PDB entry 5X8T | electron microscopy, 3.30 A resolution | chains D and A of the 32 polymer chains in the assembly

Chain D:
Protein: protein L3
From: Spinacia oleracea
UniProt: A0A0K9QEC7 (A0A0K9QEC7_SPIOL); residues 85-305 here = UniProt positions 85-305
Sequence (221 residues; row label = number of the first residue in the row):
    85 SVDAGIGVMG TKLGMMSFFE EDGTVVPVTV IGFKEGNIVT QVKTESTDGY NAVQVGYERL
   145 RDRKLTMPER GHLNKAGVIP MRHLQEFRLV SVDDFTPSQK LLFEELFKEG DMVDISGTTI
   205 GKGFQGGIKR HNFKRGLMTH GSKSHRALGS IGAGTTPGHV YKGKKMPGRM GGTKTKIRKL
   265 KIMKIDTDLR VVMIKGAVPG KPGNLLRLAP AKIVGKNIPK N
Unresolved in the structure: 85, 298-305

Chain A:
Molecule: 23S rRNA
From: Spinacia oleracea
Sequence (2810 nucleotides; numbered 1 to 2810; the number before each row is that of its first residue):
     1 UUCAAACGAG GAAAGGCUUA CGGUGGAUAC CUAGGCACCC AGAGACGAGG AAGGGCGUAU
    61 UAAUCGACGA AAUGCUUCGG GGAGUUGAAA AUAAGCAGAG AUCCGGAGAU UCCCGAAUAG
   121 GUCAACCUUU CGAACUUCUG CUGAAUCCAU GGGCAGGCAA GAGACAACCU GGCGAACUGA
   181 AACAUCUUAG UAGCCAGAGG AAAAGAAAGC AAAAGCGAUU CCCGUAGUAG CGGCGAGCGA
   241 AAUGGGAGCA GCCUAAACCG UGAAAACGGG GUUGUGGGAG AGCAAUACAA GCGUCGUGCU
   301 GCUAGGCGAA UCAGUGGAGU GCGGAACCCU AGAUGGUGAA AGUCCAGUAG CCGAAAGCAU
   361 CACUAGCUUA UGCUCUGACC CGAGUAGCAU GGGGCACGUG GAAUCCCGUG UGAAUCAGCA
   421 AGGACCACCU UGCAAGGCUA AAUACUCCUG GGUGACCGAU AGCGAAGUAG UACCGUGAGG
   481 GAAGGGUGAA AAGAACCCCC AUCGGGGAGU GAAAUAGAAC AUGAAACCGU AAGCUCUCAA
   541 GCAGUGGGAG GGGGACCAGA CCCUGACCGC GUGCCUGUUG AAGAAUGAGC CGGCGACUCA
   601 UAGGCAGUGG CUUGGUUAAG GGAACCCACC GGAGCCGUAG CGAAAGCGAG UCUUCAUAGG
   661 GCAAUUGUCA CUGCUUAUGG ACCCGAACCU GGGUGAUCUA UCCAUGACCA GGAUGAAGCU
   721 UGGGUGAAAC UAAGUGGAGG UCCGAACCGA CUGAUGUUGA AGAAUCAGCG GAUGAGUUGU
   781 GGUUAGGGGU GAAAUGCCAC UCGAACCCAG AGCUAGCUGG UUCUCCCCGA AAUGCGUUGA
   841 GGCGCAGCAG UUGACUGGAC AUCUAGGGGU AAAGCACUGU UUCGGUGCGG GCCGCGAGAG
   901 CGGUACCAAA UCGAGGCAAA CUCUGAAUAC UAGAUAUGAC CUCCAAAUAA CAGGGGUCAA
   961 GGUCGGCCAG UGAGACGAUG GGGGAUAAGC UUCAUCGUCG AGAGGGAAAC AGCCCGGAUC
  1021 ACCAGCUAAG GCCCCUAAAU GACCGCUCAG UGAUAAAGGA GGUAGGGGUG CAGAGACAGC
  1081 CAGGAGGUUU GCCUAGAAGC AGCCACCCUU GAAAGAGUGC GUAAUAGCUC ACUGAUCGAG
  1141 CGCUCUUGCG CCGAAGAUGA ACGGGGCUAA GCGGUCUGCC GAAGCUGUGG GAUGUAAAAA
  1201 AACAUCGGUA GGGGAGCGUU CCGUGUUAGG GAGAAACGCG UGCGUGAGCC GCGUUGGACG
  1261 AAGCGGAAGC GAGAAUGUCG GCUUGAGUAA CGCAAACAUU GGUGAGAAUC CAAUGCCCCG
  1321 AAAACCUAAG GGUUCCUCCG CAAGGUUCGU CCACGGAGGG UGAGUCAGGG CCUAAGAUCA
  1381 GGCCGAAAGG CGUAGUCGAU GGACAACAGG UGAAUAUUCC UGUACUACCC CUUGUUGGUC
  1441 CCGAGGGACG GAGGAGGCUA GGUUAGCCGA AAGAUGGUUA UCGGUUCAAG GACGCAAGGU
  1501 GACCCUGUUU UUCAGGGUAA GAAGGGGUAG AGAAAAUGCC UCGAGCCAAU GUUCGAGUAC
  1561 CAGGCGCUAC GGCGCUGAAG UAACCGAUGC CAUACUCCCA GGAAAAGCUC GAACGACCUU
  1621 CAACAAAAGG GUACCUGUAC CCGAAACCGA CACAGGUAGG UAGGUAGAGA AUACCUAGGG
  1681 GCGCGAGACA ACUCUCUCUA AGGAACUCGG CAAAAUAGCC CCGUAACUUC GGGAGAAGGG
  1741 GUGCCCCCUC ACAAAGGGGG UCGAAGUGAC CAGGCCCGGG CGACUGUUUA CCAAAAACAC
  1801 AGGUCUCCGC AAAGUCGUAA GACCAUGUAU GGGGGCUGAC GCCUGCCCAG UGCCGGAAGG
  1861 UCAAGGAAGU UGGUGACCUG AUGACAGGGG AGCCGGCGAC CGAAGCCCCG GUGAACGGCG
  1921 GCCGUAACUA UAACGGUCCU AAGGUAGCGA AAUUCCUUGU CGGGUAAGUU CCGACCCGCA
  1981 CGAAAGGCGU AACGAUCUGG GCACUGUCUC GGAGAGAGGC UCGGUGAAAU AGACAUGUCU
  2041 GUGAAGAUGC GGACUACCUG CACCUGGACA GAAAGACCCU AUGAAGCUUU ACUGUUCCCU
  2101 GGGAUUGGCU UUGGGCUUUU CCUGCGCAGC UUAGGUGGAA GGCGAAGAAG GCCCCCUUCC
  2161 GGGGGGGCCC GAGCCAUCAG UGAGAUACCA CUCUGGAAGA GCUAGAAUUC UAACCUUGUG
  2221 UCAGGACCUA CGGGCCAAGG GACAUUCUCA GGUAGACAGU UUCUAUGGGG CGUAGGCCUC
  2281 CCAAAAGGUA ACGGAGGCGU GCAAAGGUUU CCUCGGGCCG GACGGAGAUU GGCCCUCGAG
  2341 UGCAAAGGCA GAAGGGAGCU UGACUGCAAG ACCCACCCGU CGAGCAGGGA CGAAAGUCGG
  2401 CCUUAGUGAU CCGACGGUGC CGAGUGGAAG GGCCGUCGCU CAACGGAUAA AAGUUACUCU
  2461 AGGGAUAACA GGCUGAUCUU CCCCAAGAGU UCACAUCGAC GGGAAGGUUU GGCACCUCGA
  2521 UGUCGGCUCU UCGCCACCUG GGGCUGUAGU AUGUUCCAAG GGUUGGGCUG UUCGCCCAUU
  2581 AAAGCGGUAC GUGAGCUGGG UUCAGAACGU CGUGAGACAG UUCGGUCCAU AUCCGGUGUG
  2641 GGCGUUAGAG CAUUGAGAGG ACCUUUCCCU AGUACGAGAG GACCGGGAAG GACGCACCUC
  2701 UGGUGUACCA GUUAUCGUGC CCACGGUAAA CGCUGGGUAG CCAAGUGCGG AGCGGAUAAC
  2761 UGCUGAAAGC AUCUAAGUAG UAAGCCCACC CCAAGAUGAG UGCUCUCCUA
Unresolved in the structure: 1

Chain D / chain A interface:
Contacting residue pairs (178):
  Met99(D) - C2697(A)  hydrogen bond to the sugar
  Met99(D) - U2699(A)  sugar contact
  Met100(D) - U2699(A)  hydrogen bond to the sugar
  Ser101(D) - U2699(A)  hydrogen bond to the sugar
  Pro111(D) - U2699(A)  base contact
  Pro111(D) - U2746(A)  sugar contact
  Pro111(D) - G2747(A)  phosphate contact
  Thr131(D) - G2802(A)  sugar contact
  Asp132(D) - U2801(A)  sugar contact
  Tyr134(D) - U2653(A)  hydrogen bond to the sugar
  Tyr134(D) - U2654(A)  sugar contact
  Gln138(D) - A2652(A)  sugar contact
  Thr150(D) - G2650(A)  sugar contact
  Met151(D) - U2804(A)  sugar contact
  Met151(D) - C2805(A)  sugar contact
  Pro152(D) - A2649(A)  base contact
  Pro152(D) - G2650(A)  base contact
  Pro152(D) - U2804(A)  hydrogen bond to the sugar
  Pro152(D) - C2805(A)  sugar contact
  Glu153(D) - G2650(A)  hydrogen bond to the sugar
  Glu153(D) - C2651(A)  sugar contact
  Gly155(D) - U2804(A)  sugar contact
  His156(D) - C2803(A)  hydrogen bond to the sugar
  His156(D) - U2804(A)  hydrogen bond to the sugar
  Lys159(D) - C2803(A)  phosphate contact
  Lys159(D) - U2804(A)  phosphate contact
  Leu168(D) - C2651(A)  sugar contact
  Leu168(D) - A2652(A)  sugar contact
  Leu168(D) - U2653(A)  phosphate contact
  Gln169(D) - U2653(A)  phosphate contact
  Glu170(D) - A2652(A)  hydrogen bond to the sugar
  Glu170(D) - U2653(A)  hydrogen bond to the sugar
  Arg172(D) - U2654(A)  hydrogen bond to the phosphate
  Arg172(D) - G2655(A)  salt bridge to the phosphate
  Ser200(D) - C2791(A)  phosphate contact
  Thr203(D) - A2696(A)  hydrogen bond to the phosphate
  Thr203(D) - C2697(A)  hydrogen bond to the phosphate
  Ile204(D) - C2697(A)  hydrogen bond to the phosphate
  Ile204(D) - C2741(A)  phosphate contact
  Lys206(D) - C2742(A)  salt bridge to the phosphate
  Phe208(D) - A1690(A)  hydrogen bond to the sugar
  Phe208(D) - A1691(A)  sugar contact
  Gln209(D) - A1690(A)  sugar contact
  Gln209(D) - A1691(A)  sugar contact
  Gly210(D) - A1691(A)  hydrogen bond to the phosphate
  Ile212(D) - C1692(A)  phosphate contact
  Lys213(D) - C2741(A)  phosphate contact
  Lys213(D) - C2742(A)  salt bridge to the phosphate
  Arg214(D) - C2695(A)  phosphate contact
  His215(D) - G2694(A)  phosphate contact
  Asn216(D) - G2694(A)  hydrogen bond to the phosphate
  Phe217(D) - G2011(A)  phosphate contact
  Phe217(D) - C2529(A)  phosphate contact
  Lys218(D) - U2009(A)  salt bridge to the phosphate
  Lys218(D) - C2010(A)  phosphate contact
  Lys218(D) - G2011(A)  salt bridge to the phosphate
  Lys218(D) - U2528(A)  phosphate contact
  Lys218(D) - C2529(A)  hydrogen bond to the phosphate
  Arg219(D) - G2006(A)  base contact
  Arg219(D) - C2008(A)  salt bridge to the phosphate
  Arg219(D) - U2009(A)  salt bridge to the phosphate
  Arg219(D) - C2010(A)  hydrogen bond to the phosphate
  Arg219(D) - G2011(A)  salt bridge to the phosphate
  Gly220(D) - C2008(A)  phosphate contact
  Leu221(D) - C1706(A)  sugar contact
  Leu221(D) - C2008(A)  phosphate contact
  Met222(D) - U2007(A)  phosphate contact
  Met222(D) - C2008(A)  hydrogen bond to the phosphate
  Thr223(D) - C1711(A)  base contact
  Thr223(D) - A1712(A)  sugar contact
  Thr223(D) - U2007(A)  hydrogen bond to the phosphate
  His224(D) - C1706(A)  hydrogen bond to the base
  His224(D) - U1707(A)  sugar contact
  His224(D) - G1709(A)  hydrogen bond to the base
  His224(D) - C1711(A)  stacking on the base
  His224(D) - U2007(A)  sugar contact
  Gly225(D) - A754(A)  phosphate contact
  Gly225(D) - U2597(A)  phosphate contact
  Ser226(D) - C2596(A)  sugar contact
  Lys227(D) - U755(A)  salt bridge to the phosphate
  Lys227(D) - C2596(A)  hydrogen bond to the sugar
  Lys227(D) - U2597(A)  phosphate contact
  Ser228(D) - C2596(A)  sugar contact
  His229(D) - C1692(A)  phosphate contact
  His229(D) - U1693(A)  phosphate contact
  His229(D) - C1694(A)  salt bridge to the phosphate
  Arg230(D) - C1692(A)  phosphate contact
  Arg230(D) - U1693(A)  phosphate contact
  Arg230(D) - G2012(A)  salt bridge to the phosphate
  Gly233(D) - U2528(A)  base contact
  Gly233(D) - G2595(A)  base contact
  Ser234(D) - U2528(A)  hydrogen bond to the base
  Ser234(D) - C2529(A)  sugar contact
  Ser234(D) - G2591(A)  hydrogen bond to the base
  Ser234(D) - U2592(A)  hydrogen bond to the sugar
  Ser234(D) - G2595(A)  base contact
  Ile235(D) - C2064(A)  sugar contact
  Ile235(D) - U2065(A)  sugar contact
  Ile235(D) - G2066(A)  hydrogen bond to the phosphate
  Gly236(D) - G2066(A)  hydrogen bond to the sugar
  Gly236(D) - G2591(A)  hydrogen bond to the base
  Ala237(D) - G2066(A)  hydrogen bond to the sugar
  Ala237(D) - U2588(A)  sugar contact
  Ala237(D) - G2591(A)  sugar contact
  Gly238(D) - G2066(A)  hydrogen bond to the sugar
  Gly238(D) - G2067(A)  sugar contact
  Gly238(D) - A2589(A)  phosphate contact
  Gly238(D) - G2591(A)  hydrogen bond to the sugar
  Thr239(D) - G2067(A)  sugar contact
  Thr239(D) - A2589(A)  hydrogen bond to the base
  Thr240(D) - U1158(A)  base contact
  Thr240(D) - G2046(A)  base contact
  Thr240(D) - U2588(A)  hydrogen bond to the phosphate
  Thr240(D) - A2589(A)  hydrogen bond to the phosphate
  Pro241(D) - C2039(A)  phosphate contact
  Pro241(D) - U2588(A)  sugar contact
  Gly242(D) - G2066(A)  hydrogen bond to the base
  Gly242(D) - G2067(A)  sugar contact
  His243(D) - U2038(A)  hydrogen bond to the phosphate
  His243(D) - C2039(A)  salt bridge to the phosphate
  His243(D) - G2066(A)  base contact
  His243(D) - G2635(A)  sugar contact
  Val244(D) - G2066(A)  base contact
  Val244(D) - G2635(A)  hydrogen bond to the sugar
  Val244(D) - G2636(A)  sugar contact
  Tyr245(D) - U1158(A)  sugar contact
  Tyr245(D) - U2530(A)  base contact
  Tyr245(D) - U2531(A)  sugar contact
  Tyr245(D) - G2636(A)  sugar contact
  Lys246(D) - G2636(A)  phosphate contact
  Lys246(D) - U2637(A)  phosphate contact
  Gly247(D) - G2636(A)  hydrogen bond to the phosphate
  Gly247(D) - U2637(A)  hydrogen bond to the phosphate
  Lys248(D) - C2529(A)  hydrogen bond to the sugar
  Lys248(D) - U2530(A)  sugar contact
  Lys248(D) - G2636(A)  sugar contact
  Lys248(D) - U2637(A)  sugar contact
  Met250(D) - C2064(A)  base contact
  Met250(D) - G2636(A)  sugar contact
  Met250(D) - U2637(A)  sugar contact
  Pro251(D) - A1691(A)  sugar contact
  Pro251(D) - C2063(A)  sugar contact
  Pro251(D) - U2637(A)  hydrogen bond to the sugar
  Arg253(D) - G2638(A)  hydrogen bond to the sugar
  Arg253(D) - U2639(A)  sugar contact
  Lys258(D) - C2791(A)  sugar contact
  Lys258(D) - C2792(A)  phosphate contact
  Thr259(D) - C2695(A)  phosphate contact
  Thr259(D) - A2696(A)  phosphate contact
  Lys260(D) - C2790(A)  salt bridge to the phosphate
  Lys260(D) - C2791(A)  phosphate contact
  Ile261(D) - C2695(A)  base contact
  Ile261(D) - G2747(A)  base contact
  Ile261(D) - C2748(A)  sugar contact
  Arg262(D) - C2748(A)  hydrogen bond to the sugar
  Arg262(D) - G2749(A)  sugar contact
  Arg262(D) - C2789(A)  hydrogen bond to the phosphate
  Arg262(D) - C2790(A)  salt bridge to the phosphate
  Lys263(D) - C2748(A)  phosphate contact
  Lys263(D) - G2749(A)  phosphate contact
  Lys263(D) - G2750(A)  salt bridge to the phosphate
  Leu264(D) - G2747(A)  sugar contact
  Leu264(D) - C2748(A)  sugar contact
  Lys279(D) - G2747(A)  hydrogen bond to the phosphate
  Lys279(D) - C2748(A)  salt bridge to the phosphate
  Gly280(D) - G2747(A)  sugar contact
  Ala281(D) - A2696(A)  sugar contact
  Ala281(D) - C2697(A)  sugar contact
  Val282(D) - A2696(A)  sugar contact
  Val282(D) - C2697(A)  sugar contact
  Pro283(D) - A2696(A)  sugar contact
  Pro283(D) - C2697(A)  phosphate contact
  Gly284(D) - C2697(A)  hydrogen bond to the phosphate
  Lys285(D) - C2698(A)  phosphate contact
  Lys285(D) - G2740(A)  sugar contact
  Lys285(D) - C2741(A)  salt bridge to the phosphate
  Lys296(D) - C2789(A)  salt bridge to the phosphate
  Lys296(D) - C2790(A)  salt bridge to the phosphate
Interface residues without a listed pair, chain D (88 interface residues in all): Val86, Lys127, Gly207, Ala231, Leu232, Gly252, Thr257, Pro286, Ile297
Interface residues without a listed pair, chain A (80 interface residues in all): G753, A2013, A2062, C2527, C2628, A2751

Overview:
Chain D and chain A form an interface of 88 and 80 residues respectively, with 48 hydrogen bonds, 19 salt
bridges and 1 aromatic stacking contact. Polar contacts include His224(D)-C1706(A), His224(D)-G1709(A) and
Ser234(D)-U2528(A).
Here chain D is protein L3 and chain A is 23S rRNA, both from Spinacia oleracea. Entry 5X8T (Structure of the
50S large subunit of chloroplast ribosome from spinach) was determined by electron microscopy (same
publication as 5X8P and 5X8R).
